PDB entry 1KIL | X-ray diffraction, 2.30 A resolution | chains B and D of the 5 polymer chains in the assembly

Chain B:
Molecule: Syntaxin SNARE motif short
Source organism: Rattus norvegicus
Notes: fragment: SNARE motif (191-253)
UniProtKB: P32851 (STX1A_RAT); residues 192-250 here = UniProt positions 192-250
Sequence (62 residues; numbered 189 to 250; the number before each row is that of its first residue):
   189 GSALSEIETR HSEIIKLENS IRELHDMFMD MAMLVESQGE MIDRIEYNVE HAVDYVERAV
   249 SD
Disordered / not traced: 189-191

Chain D:
Molecule: SNAP-25 C-terminal SNARE motif
Source organism: Homo sapiens
Notes: fragment: SNARE motif (141-203); engineered mutation(s): W added at C-terminus
UniProtKB: P60880 (SN25_HUMAN); residue numbers follow UniProt; this construct covers 139-204
Sequence (66 residues; numbered 139 to 204; the number before each row is that of its first residue):
   139 GSARENEMDE NLEQVSGIIG NLRHMALDMG NEIDTQNRQI DRIMEKADSN KTRIDEANQR
   199 ATKMLW

Interface between chain B and chain D:
Contacting residue pairs (4; chain B residue first):
  Ile209(B) - Val153(D)  hydrophobic
  Leu212(B) - Leu160(D)  hydrophobic
  Phe216(B) - Leu160(D)  hydrophobic
  Met219(B) - Met167(D)  hydrophobic
Also at the interface, not in a pair above, chain B (6 interface residues in all): Ile202, Val244
Also at the interface, not in a pair above, chain D (6 interface residues in all): Leu150, Ile157, Ile192

Summary:
Chain B and chain D each contribute 6 residues to their interface.
Chain B is Syntaxin SNARE motif short (Rattus norvegicus) and chain D is SNAP-25 C-terminal SNARE motif (Homo
sapiens); the structure, Three-dimensional structure of the complexin/SNARE complex, was determined by X-ray
diffraction.
